3FAS - chains A and B; structure by X-ray diffraction, 1.40 A resolution.

Chain A (and B):
Molecule: Glutamate receptor 4
Organism: Rattus norvegicus
Notes: fragment: iGluR4 flip ligand-binding core (S1S2); chain B of this document is another copy of the same molecule, construct and numbering; everything in this record applies to it too
UniProt: P19493 (GRIA4_RAT); the construct has insertions or renumbered stretches relative to UniProt, so the offset changes along the chain: 2-115 = UniProt 415-528; 118-260 = UniProt 654-796
Amino-acid sequence (260 residues; numbered 1 to 260; the number before each row is that of its first residue):
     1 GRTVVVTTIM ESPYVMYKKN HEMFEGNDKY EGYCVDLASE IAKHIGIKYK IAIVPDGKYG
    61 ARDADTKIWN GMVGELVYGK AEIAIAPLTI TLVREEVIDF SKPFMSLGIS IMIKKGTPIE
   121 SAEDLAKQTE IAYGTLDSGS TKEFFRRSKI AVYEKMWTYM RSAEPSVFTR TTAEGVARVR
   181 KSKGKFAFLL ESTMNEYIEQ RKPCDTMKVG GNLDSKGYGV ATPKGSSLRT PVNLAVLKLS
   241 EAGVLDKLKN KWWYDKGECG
Differences from the reference sequence: expression tag (1); linker (116-117)
Curated features (UniProtKB/Swiss-Prot):
  - binding site (L-glutamate): Pro87, Thr89, Arg94, Ser140, Thr141, Glu191
Disulfide bonds: Cys204-Cys259
Small-molecule neighbours: glutamic acid (GLU): Tyr59, Pro87, Leu88, Thr89, Arg94, Leu136, Gly139, Ser140, Thr141, Leu190, Glu191, Met194, Tyr218

How chain A and chain B interact:
Residue-residue contacts - 26 pairs, chain A then chain B:
  Ile90(A) - Lys102(B)
  Ile90(A) - Leu237(B)  hydrophobic
  Thr91(A) - Glu241(B)
  Leu92(A) - Leu234(B)  hydrophobic
  Leu92(A) - Lys238(B)
  Leu92(A) - Glu241(B)  hydrogen bond (backbone-side chain)
  Glu95(A) - Lys102(B)  salt bridge
  Glu95(A) - Asn233(B)  hydrogen bond
  Glu95(A) - Leu237(B)
  Phe100(A) - Lys102(B)  hydrogen bond (backbone-side chain)
  Ser101(A) - Lys102(B)
  Lys102(A) - Ile90(B)
  Lys102(A) - Glu95(B)  salt bridge
  Lys102(A) - Phe100(B)  hydrogen bond (side chain-backbone)
  Lys102(A) - Ser101(B)
  Pro103(A) - Pro103(B)
  Ser215(A) - Ser240(B)
  Arg229(A) - Arg229(B)
  Asn233(A) - Glu95(B)  hydrogen bond
  Leu234(A) - Leu92(B)  hydrophobic
  Leu237(A) - Ile90(B)  hydrophobic
  Leu237(A) - Glu95(B)
  Lys238(A) - Leu92(B)
  Ser240(A) - Ser215(B)
  Glu241(A) - Thr91(B)
  Glu241(A) - Leu92(B)  hydrogen bond (side chain-backbone)
Also at the interface, not in a pair above, chain A (19 interface residues in all): Glu96, Ser106, Asp246
Also at the interface, not in a pair above, chain B (20 interface residues in all): Glu96, Ser106, Leu213, Asp214

Summary:
19 residues of chain A face 20 of chain B across their interface; the contacts include 6 hydrogen bonds and 2
salt bridges. Polar contacts include Glu95(A)-Lys102(B), Leu92(A)-Glu241(B) and Glu95(A)-Asn233(B). Bound to
chain A: glutamic acid. From UniProt: 6 L-glutamate-binding residues on chain A.
Chain A and chain B are both Glutamate receptor 4 (Rattus norvegicus); the structure, X-ray structure of
iGluR4 flip ligand-binding core (S1S2) in complex with (S)-glutamate at 1.40A resolution, was determined by
X-ray diffraction, deposited together with 3FAT.
